Entry 4P9Z (X-ray diffraction, 1.80 A resolution); this record covers chains A and B.

Chain A:
Name: Growth factor receptor-bound protein 2
From: Homo sapiens
UniProt: P62993 (GRB2_HUMAN); numbering as in UniProt (aligned over 53-163)
Chain sequence (117 residues; numbered 53 to 169; the number before each row is that of its first residue):
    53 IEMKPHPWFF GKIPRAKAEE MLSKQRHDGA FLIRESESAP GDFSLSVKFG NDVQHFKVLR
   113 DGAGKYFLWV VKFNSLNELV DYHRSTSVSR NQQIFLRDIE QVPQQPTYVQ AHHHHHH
Not modelled in the structure: 53, 163-169
Curated features (UniProtKB/Swiss-Prot):
  - modified residue: Lys109 (N6-acetyllysine)
  - cross-link: Lys109 (Glycyl lysine isopeptide (Lys-Gly) (interchain with G-Cter in ubiquitin))
  - mutagenesis: Glu89 (E89K: No effect on the interaction with SOS1), Ser90 (S90N: No effect on the interaction with SOS1), Lys109 (K109R: Loss of polyubiquitination), Val123 (V123P: Strong loss of clustering of phospho-LAT at the T-cell plasma membrane)

Chain B:
Name: Nmi-ptr-02K-asn-NH2
Chain sequence (5 residues; numbered 1 to 5; the number before each row is that of its first residue):
     1 XYXNX
Modified / non-standard residues: NMI (3-(1-methyl-1H-indol-3-yl)propanoic acid) at position 1, 02K (1-aminocyclohexanecarboxylic acid) at position 3, NH2 (amino group) at position 5; Tyr2 (O-phosphotyrosine; PTR)

How chain A and chain B interact:
Contacting residue pairs - 17 pairs, chain A then chain B:
  Arg67(A) - NMI_1(B)
  Arg67(A) - Tyr2(B)
  Arg86(A) - Tyr2(B)
  Ser88(A) - Tyr2(B)
  Ser90(A) - Tyr2(B)
  Ser96(A) - Tyr2(B)
  Gln106(A) - 02K_3(B)
  His107(A) - NMI_1(B)
  His107(A) - Tyr2(B)
  His107(A) - 02K_3(B)  hydrogen bond (backbone-backbone)
  Phe108(A) - 02K_3(B)
  Phe108(A) - Asn4(B)
  Lys109(A) - Tyr2(B)
  Lys109(A) - Asn4(B)  hydrogen bond (backbone-side chain)
  Leu120(A) - Asn4(B)  hydrogen bond (backbone-side chain)
  Trp121(A) - 02K_3(B)
  Trp121(A) - Asn4(B)
Also at the interface, not in a pair above, chain A (12 interface residues in all): Leu111
Also at the interface, not in a pair above, chain B (5 interface residues in all): NH2_5
Interface features reported in the paper:
  - residue pairs: Arg67(A)-Tyr2(B)
  - interface residues, chain A: Arg67(A)

Summary:
The interface between chain A and chain B involves 12 residues on one side and 5 on the other, with 3 hydrogen
bonds. Polar pairs include Lys109(A)-Asn4(B), Leu120(A)-Asn4(B) and His107(A)-02K_3(B). The paper describes a
contact between Arg67(A) and Tyr2(B). From UniProt: 4 mutagenesis sites on chain A. The paper reports the
interface residue Arg67(A).
Here chain A is Growth factor receptor-bound protein 2 (Homo sapiens) and chain B is Nmi-ptr-02K-asn-NH2.
Entry 4P9Z (Grb2 SH2 complexed with a pTyr-Ac6c-Asn tripeptide) was determined by X-ray diffraction (same
publication as 4P9V).
